PDB entry 4WO4 | X-ray diffraction, 2.50 A resolution | chains C and D of the 4 polymer chains in the assembly

Chain C:
Protein: TCR variable DELTA 1 CHAIN and TCR constant Alpha
From: Homo sapiens
Sequence (207 residues; numbered -1 to 218; 13 numbers in that range are skipped by the numbering (no residue carries them; nothing is unmodelled there); the number before each row is that of its first residue; numbers below 1 keep their minus sign (His-1 is residue -1)):
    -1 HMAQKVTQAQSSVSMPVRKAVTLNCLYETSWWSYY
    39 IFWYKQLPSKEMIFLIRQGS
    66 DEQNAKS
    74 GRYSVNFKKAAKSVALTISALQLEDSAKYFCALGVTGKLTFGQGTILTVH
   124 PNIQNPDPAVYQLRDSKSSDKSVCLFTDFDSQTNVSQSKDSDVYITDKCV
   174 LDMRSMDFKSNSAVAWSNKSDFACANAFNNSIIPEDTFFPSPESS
Not modelled in the structure: -1 to 1, 215-218
Cystine bridges: Cys23-Cys104, Cys147-Cys197

Chain D:
Protein: TCR variable BETA 2 (TRVB20) chain and TCR constant BETA
From: Homo sapiens
Sequence (245 residues; numbered -1 to 253; 10 numbers in that range are skipped by the numbering (no residue carries them; nothing is unmodelled there); the number before each row is that of its first residue; numbers below 1 keep their minus sign (His-1 is residue -1)):
    -1 HMGAVVSQHPSRVISKSGTSVKIECRSLDFQATT
    39 MFWYRQFPKQSLMLMATSNEGSKA
    66 TYEQGVEKDKFLINHA
    83 SLTLSTLTVTSAHPEDSSFYICSAPGGVGAFFGQGTRLTVVEDLKNVFPP
   133 EVAVFEPSEAEISHTQKATLVCLATGFYPDHVELSWWVNGKEVHSGVCTD
   183 PQPLKEQPALNDSRYALSSRLRVSATFWQNPRNHFRCQVQFYGLSENDEW
   233 TQDRAKPVTQIVSAEAWGRAD
Not modelled in the structure: -1 to 0, 253
Cystine bridges: Cys23-Cys104, Cys154-Cys219

Interface between chain C and chain D:
Cross-chain cystine bridges: Cys172(C)-Cys180(D)
Residue-residue contacts (95):
  Phe40(C) with Val110(D); Gly111(D)
  Tyr42(C) with Ala112(D); Phe114(D)
  Gln44(C) with Gln44(D), hydrogen bond; Phe101(D)
  Ser47(C) with Arg119(D), hydrogen bond (backbone-side chain)
  Lys48(C) with Gln44(D); Phe101(D)
  Met50(C) with Ile103(D), hydrophobic
  Phe52(C) with Val110(D), hydrophobic
  Arg55(C) with Val110(D), hydrogen bond (side chain-backbone)
  Lys101(C) with Lys47(D), hydrogen bond (side chain-backbone); Gln48(D)
  Phe103(C) with Gln44(D); Ser49(D)
  Thr109(C) with Pro107(D)
  Gly110(C) with Phe40(D); Gly111(D); Ala112(D)
  Lys111(C) with Phe40(D); Leu52(D); Thr55(D); Glu68(D), salt bridge
  Leu112(C) with Tyr42(D), hydrogen bond (backbone-side chain)
  Phe114(C) with Ser49(D); Leu50(D), hydrophobic; Phe114(D), hydrophobic
  Gly115(C) with Ser49(D), hydrogen bond (backbone-side chain)
  Gln116(C) with Ser49(D)
  Asp130(C) with His146(D), salt bridge
  Tyr134(C) with Ser140(D); Ala142(D); Glu143(D); His146(D); Thr147(D)
  Gln135(C) with Ser140(D)
  Leu136(C) with Phe137(D); Glu138(D); Thr151(D); Val153(D), hydrophobic
  Arg137(C) with Phe137(D); Glu138(D), hydrogen bond (backbone-backbone); Pro139(D); Glu141(D), salt bridge; Arg251(D)
  Ser139(C) with Val136(D); Phe137(D)
  Ser142(C) with Ala135(D); Phe137(D)
  Lys144(C) with Phe137(D); Leu155(D); Thr157(D)
  Val146(C) with Phe137(D), hydrophobic; Val153(D), hydrophobic; Leu155(D), hydrophobic
  Leu148(C) with Thr151(D)
  Thr150(C) with Arg204(D)
  Asp151(C) with Thr147(D); Arg204(D), salt bridge
  Tyr167(C) with Leu186(D), hydrophobic; Lys187(D); Glu188(D), hydrogen bond (side chain-backbone)
  Ile168(C) with Leu186(D)
  Thr169(C) with Asp182(D); Ser200(D); Arg202(D), hydrogen bond
  Asp170(C) with Arg202(D)
  Cys172(C) with Cys180(D), disulfide; Thr181(D); Arg202(D)
  Val173(C) with Cys180(D), hydrogen bond (backbone-side chain)
  Leu174(C) with Gly178(D); Val179(D); Cys180(D), hydrophobic; Arg204(D)
  Asp175(C) with Ser177(D); Gly178(D), hydrogen bond (backbone-backbone)
  Met176(C) with Ser177(D); Arg204(D); Val205(D); Ser206(D)
  Arg177(C) with Ser177(D), hydrogen bond (backbone-side chain)
  Met179(C) with Lys149(D)
  Phe181(C) with Lys149(D); Arg204(D)
  Ser183(C) with Arg204(D), hydrogen bond
  Ser185(C) with Arg202(D), hydrogen bond
  Ala186(C) with Arg202(D)
  Val187(C) with Arg202(D)
  Trp189(C) with Leu155(D), hydrophobic; Leu186(D), hydrophobic; Ala198(D), hydrophobic
  Phe211(C) with His146(D)
  Pro213(C) with Ala142(D), hydrophobic
Interface residues without a listed pair, chain C (52 interface residues in all): Glu49, Asp138, Ser164, Ser178
Interface residues without a listed pair, chain D (53 interface residues in all): Gln116, Gln189, Pro190

In short:
52 residues of chain C face 53 of chain D across their interface; the contacts include 1 disulfide bond, 14
hydrogen bonds and 4 salt bridges. Polar pairs include Lys111(C)-Glu68(D), Asp130(C)-His146(D) and
Arg137(C)-Glu141(D).
Here chain C is TCR variable DELTA 1 CHAIN and TCR constant Alpha and chain D is TCR variable BETA 2 (TRVB20)
chain and TCR constant BETA, both from Homo sapiens. Entry 4WO4 (The molecular bases of Delta/Alpha beta T
cell-mediated antigen recognition) was determined by X-ray diffraction, deposited together with 4QRR and 4WNQ.
